7VBM - chains G and J of the 10 polymer chains in the assembly; structure by electron microscopy, 3.40 A resolution.

[Chain G]
Molecule: Histone H2A type 1-B
From: Mus musculus
Reference sequence: C0HKE1 (H2A1B_MOUSE); residues 0-129 here correspond to UniProt positions 1-130 (UniProt number = residue number + 1)
Sequence (133 residues; row label = number of the first residue in the row; numbers below 1 keep their minus sign (Gly-3 is residue -3)):
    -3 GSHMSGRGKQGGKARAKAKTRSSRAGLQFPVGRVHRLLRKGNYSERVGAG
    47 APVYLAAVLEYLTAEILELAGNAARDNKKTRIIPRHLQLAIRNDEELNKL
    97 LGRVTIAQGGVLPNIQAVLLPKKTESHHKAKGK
Unresolved in the structure: -3 to 13, 107-129
Sequence notes: expression tag (-3 to -1)

[Chain J]
Molecule: 145-nt DNA strand
From: Mus musculus
Sequence (145 nucleotides; numbered -72 to 72; the number before each row is that of its first residue; numbers below 1 keep their minus sign (DA-72 is residue -72)):
   -72 ATCGATGTATATATCTGACACGTGCCTGGAGACTAGGGAGTAATCCCCTT
   -22 GGCGGTTAAAACGCGGGGGACAGCGCGTACGTGCGTTTAAGCGGTGCTAG
    28 AGCTGTCTACGACCAATTGAGCGGCCTCGGCACCGGGATTCTGAT
Unresolved in the structure: -72 to -62, 65-72

[Chain G / chain J interface]
Pairs across the interface (9; chain G residue first):
  Ala14(G) with DG-42(J), phosphate contact
  Lys15(G) with DA-43(J), phosphate contact; DG-42(J), phosphate contact
  Arg17(G) with DA-43(J), salt bridge to the phosphate
  Gly28(G) with DG-44(J), phosphate contact; DA-43(J), phosphate contact
  Arg32(G) with DG-44(J), salt bridge to the phosphate
  Arg42(G) with DG-35(J), sugar contact
  Arg77(G) with DC-54(J), salt bridge to the phosphate
Interface residues without a listed pair, chain G (10 interface residues in all): Thr16, Arg20, Arg29
Interface residues without a listed pair, chain J (6 interface residues in all): DG-45

[In short]
Chain G and chain J form an interface of 10 and 6 residues respectively; the contacts include 3 salt bridges.
Polar pairs include Arg17(G)-DA-43(J), Arg32(G)-DG-44(J) and Arg77(G)-DC-54(J).
Chain G is Histone H2A type 1-B and chain J is a 145-nt DNA strand, both from Mus musculus; the structure, The
mouse nucleosome structure containing H3mm18 aided by PL2-6 scFv, was determined by electron microscopy (same
publication as 7DBH).
